6HBJ - chains B and C of the 3 polymer chains in the assembly; structure by electron microscopy, 3.16 A resolution.

Chain B:
Protein: Viral protein 2
Source organism: Echovirus E18
Notes: EC 3.4.22.29, 3.6.1.15, 3.4.22.28, 2.7.7.48
Reference sequence: Q8V635 (Q8V635_9ENTO); residues 1-260 here correspond to UniProt positions 70-329 (UniProt number = residue number + 69)
Chain sequence (260 residues; numbered 1 to 260; the number before each row is that of its first residue):
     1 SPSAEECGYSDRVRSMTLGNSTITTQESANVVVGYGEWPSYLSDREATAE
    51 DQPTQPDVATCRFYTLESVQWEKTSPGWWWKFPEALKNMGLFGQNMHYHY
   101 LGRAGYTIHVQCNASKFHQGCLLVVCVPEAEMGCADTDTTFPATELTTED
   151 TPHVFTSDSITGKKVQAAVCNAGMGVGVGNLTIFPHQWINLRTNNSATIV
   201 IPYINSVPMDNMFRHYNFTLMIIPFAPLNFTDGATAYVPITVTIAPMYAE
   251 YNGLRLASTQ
Not modelled in the structure: 1-12, 26-27, 43-49, 259-260

Chain C:
Protein: Viral protein 3
Source organism: Echovirus E18
Notes: EC 3.4.22.29, 3.6.1.15, 3.4.22.28, 2.7.7.48
Reference sequence: Q8V635 (Q8V635_9ENTO); residues 1-239 here correspond to UniProt positions 330-568 (UniProt number = residue number + 329)
Chain sequence (239 residues; each row starts with the number of its first residue):
     1 GVPVLNTPGSNQFLTSDDYQSPSAMPQFDETPEMHIPGEVRNLMEIAEVD
    51 SVVPVNNVTGKTKSMDAYQIPVGTGNTDKTKPIFSFQMDPGYSSVLKRTL
   101 LGEMLNYYAHWSGSVKLTFLFCGSAMATGKLLISYSPPGASVPTSRKDAM
   151 LGTHIVWDIGLQSSCVLCVPWISQSHYRMVQQDPYTSAGYITCWYQTNIV
   201 VPPGAPTSCDVLCFASACNDFSVRLLRDTPFMAQPGKLQ
Not modelled in the structure: 75-76, 175-186, 234-239
Disulfides: Cys168-Cys218

Interface between chain B and chain C:
Contacting residue pairs (62):
  Tyr35(B) - Gly38(C)
  Lys116(B) - Ser124(C)  hydrogen bond (backbone-side chain)
  Lys116(B) - Ala125(C)
  Lys116(B) - Met126(C)
  Phe117(B) - Ser124(C)
  Phe117(B) - Gly204(C)
  Phe117(B) - Ala205(C)
  Phe117(B) - Pro206(C)
  Gln119(B) - Gly123(C)
  Gln119(B) - Ser124(C)  hydrogen bond (side chain-backbone)
  Gln119(B) - Pro206(C)
  Gln119(B) - Ser208(C)  hydrogen bond (side chain-backbone)
  Gln119(B) - Cys209(C)
  Cys121(B) - Cys122(C)  hydrophobic
  Cys121(B) - Leu212(C)  hydrophobic
  Val169(B) - Met65(C)  hydrophobic
  Cys170(B) - Lys63(C)
  Cys170(B) - Met65(C)
  Val178(B) - Met65(C)  hydrophobic
  Val178(B) - Tyr68(C)  hydrophobic
  Gly179(B) - Ser51(C)
  Gly179(B) - Val52(C)  hydrogen bond (backbone-backbone)
  Gly179(B) - Tyr68(C)  hydrogen bond (backbone-side chain)
  Asn180(B) - Ser51(C)
  Asn180(B) - Thr99(C)
  Asn180(B) - Leu100(C)
  Thr182(B) - Val49(C)
  Thr182(B) - Asp50(C)
  Ile183(B) - Ile46(C)  hydrophobic
  Ile183(B) - Val49(C)  hydrophobic
  Ile183(B) - Leu100(C)  hydrophobic
  Trp188(B) - Val52(C)  hydrophobic
  Trp188(B) - Leu212(C)  hydrophobic
  Trp188(B) - Phe214(C)  hydrophobic
  Asn190(B) - Leu120(C)
  Asn190(B) - Phe121(C)  hydrogen bond (side chain-backbone)
  Asn190(B) - Cys122(C)
  Arg192(B) - Phe121(C)
  Arg192(B) - Gly123(C)
  Arg192(B) - Ser124(C)  hydrogen bond (side chain-backbone)
  Arg192(B) - Ala125(C)
  Arg192(B) - Ala127(C)
  Arg192(B) - Ile159(C)  hydrogen bond (side chain-backbone)
  Arg192(B) - Gly160(C)
  Arg192(B) - Ser163(C)
  Thr193(B) - Ser163(C)  hydrogen bond
  Ile204(B) - Pro37(C)  hydrophobic
  Asn205(B) - Ile36(C)
  Ile223(B) - Met65(C)  hydrophobic
  Phe225(B) - Val52(C)  hydrophobic
  Phe225(B) - Met65(C)  hydrophobic
  Phe225(B) - Gln69(C)  hydrogen bond (backbone-side chain)
  Phe225(B) - Leu212(C)  hydrophobic
  Ala226(B) - Cys122(C)  hydrophobic
  Pro227(B) - Gln69(C)
  Pro227(B) - Asp210(C)
  Asn229(B) - Pro206(C)
  Asn229(B) - Ser208(C)  hydrogen bond
  Phe230(B) - Pro206(C)
  Thr231(B) - Gly204(C)  hydrogen bond (side chain-backbone)
  Thr231(B) - Ala205(C)
  Thr231(B) - Pro206(C)
Interface residues without a listed pair, chain B (32 interface residues in all): Glu37, His118, Gly120, Ser157, Pro202, Ser206, Pro224
Interface residues without a listed pair, chain C (37 interface residues in all): Ser64, Arg98, Pro202, Pro203

Summary:
32 residues of chain B face 37 of chain C across their interface, with 12 hydrogen bonds. Polar pairs include
Lys116(B)-Ser124(C), Gln119(B)-Ser124(C) and Gln119(B)-Ser208(C).
Here chain B is Viral protein 2 and chain C is Viral protein 3, both from Echovirus E18. Entry 6HBJ (Echovirus
18 empty particle) was determined by electron microscopy (same publication as 6HBG, 6HBH, 6HBK, 6HBL and
6HHT).
